PDB entry 8SSW | X-ray diffraction, 2.40 A resolution | chains A and D of the 4 polymer chains in the assembly

# Chain A
Molecule: ATP-dependent RNA helicase DDX3X
Organism: Homo sapiens
Notes: EC 3.6.4.13
UniProtKB: O00571 (DDX3X_HUMAN); numbering as in UniProt (aligned over 132-607)
Chain sequence (476 residues; numbered 132 to 607; the number before each row is that of its first residue):
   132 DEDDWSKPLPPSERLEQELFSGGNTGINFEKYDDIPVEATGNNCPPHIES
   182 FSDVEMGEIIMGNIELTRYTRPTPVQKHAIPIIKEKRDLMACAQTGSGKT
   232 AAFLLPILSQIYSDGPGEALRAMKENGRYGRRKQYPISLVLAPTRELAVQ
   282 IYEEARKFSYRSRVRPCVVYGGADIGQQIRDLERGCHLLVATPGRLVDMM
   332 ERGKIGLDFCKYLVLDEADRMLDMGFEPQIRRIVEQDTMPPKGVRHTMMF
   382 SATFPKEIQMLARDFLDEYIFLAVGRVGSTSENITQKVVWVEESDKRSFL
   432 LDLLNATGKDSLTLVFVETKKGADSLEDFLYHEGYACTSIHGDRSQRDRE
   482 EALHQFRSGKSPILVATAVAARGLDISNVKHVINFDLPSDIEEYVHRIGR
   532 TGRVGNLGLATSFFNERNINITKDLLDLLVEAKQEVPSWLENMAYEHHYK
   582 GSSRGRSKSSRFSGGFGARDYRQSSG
Unresolved in the structure: 132-133, 407-411, 506-507, 534-537, 581-607
Residues lining bound ligands: ADP (adenosine-5'-diphosphate): Asn155, Thr156, Gly157, Ile158, Phe160, Phe182, Tyr200, Thr201, Arg202, Pro203, Thr204, Gln207, Gln225, Thr226, Gly227, Ser228, Gly229, Lys230, Thr231, Ala232
Curated features (UniProtKB/Swiss-Prot):
  - region: Pro139 to Gly172 (Interaction with CHUK), Ala250 to Arg259 (Involved in stimulation of ATPase activity by DNA and RNA, nucleic acid binding and unwinding and HIV-1 replication)
  - motif: Glu180 to Lys208 (Q motif), Asp347 to Asp350 (DEAD box)
  - binding site (ATP): Tyr200 to Gln207, Ala224 to Thr231
  - modified residue: Ser181 (Phosphoserine), Ser183 (Phosphoserine), Ser240 (Phosphoserine), Ser269 (Phosphoserine), Ser429 (Phosphoserine), Thr438 (Phosphothreonine), Ser442 (Phosphoserine), Ser456 (Phosphoserine), Thr469 (Phosphothreonine), Ser470 (Phosphoserine), Ser520 (Phosphoserine), Thr542 (Phosphothreonine), Ser543 (Phosphoserine), Arg592 (Omega-N-methylarginine), Ser594 (Phosphoserine), Ser605 (Phosphoserine)
  - cross-link: Lys215 (Glycyl lysine isopeptide (Lys-Gly) (interchain with G-Cter in SUMO2))
  - natural variant: Ile214 (I214T: In MRXSSB), Ala233 (A233V: In MRXSSB; deletion: In MRXSSB), Leu235 (L235P: In MRXSSB), Arg294 (R294T: In a breast cancer sample), Val300 (V300F: In MRXSSB), Arg326 (R326H: In MRXSSB), Arg351 (R351Q: In MRXSSB), Arg362 (R362C: In MRXSSB), Arg376 (R376C: In MRXSSB), Leu392 (L392P: In MRXSSB), Gln417 (Q417P: In MRXSSB), Arg475 (R475G: In MRXSSB), 9 further natural variant entries in UniProt
  - mutagenesis: Lys138 (K138R: Partial loss of ubiquitination by RNF39), Pro142 to Glu144 (Loss of interaction with TRAF3, reduced TRAF3 'K-63'-linked autoubiquitination), Ser152 (S152A: Reduces total phosphorylation by 60%. No effect on interaction with IKBKE), Lys162 (K162R: Partial loss of ubiquitination by RNF39), Ser181 (S181A: Greatly impairs phosphorylation by TBK1 and fails to synergize with TBK1 in IFNB1 induction; when associated with A-183; A-240 and A-269), Ser183 (S183A: Greatly impairs phosphorylation by TBK1 and fails to synergize with TBK1 in IFN-beta induction; when associated with A-181; A-240 and A-269), Tyr200 (Y200A: No effect on general translation; when associated with A-207; A-230; A-347 and A-348), Gln207 (Q207A: Does not promote the translation of HIV-1 RNA. No effect on general translation; when associated with A-200; A-230: A-347 and A-348), Lys230 (K230A: No effect on general translation; when associated with A-200; A-207; A-347 and A-348; K230E: Complete loss of ATPase and RNA-unwinding activities. Loss of HIV-1 mRNA nuclear export ...), Ser240 (S240A: Greatly impairs phosphorylation by TBK1 and fails to synergize with TBK1 in IFN-beta induction; when associated with A-181; A-183 and A-269), Ser269 (S269A: Greatly impairs phosphorylation by TBK1 and fails to synergize with TBK1 in IFN-beta induction; when associated with A-181; A-183 and A-240), Thr275 to Glu277 (Increased NF-kappa-B-mediated transcriptional activity, contrary to wild-type which is inhibitory in this experimental setting), 10 further mutagenesis entries in UniProt

# Chain D
Molecule: 28-nt RNA strand
Sequence (28 nucleotides; each row starts with the number of its first residue):
     1 CAAGGUCAUUCGCAAGAGUGGCCUUGCG
Unresolved in the structure: 1-4, 28

# Interface between chain A and chain D
Contacting residue pairs (8):
  Asn159(A) - G18(D)  hydrogen bond to the sugar
  Thr201(A) - A17(D)  sugar contact
  Thr201(A) - G18(D)  hydrogen bond to the sugar
  Ser520(A) - U9(D)  hydrogen bond to the sugar
  Ser520(A) - U10(D)  sugar contact
  Asp521(A) - U9(D)  hydrogen bond to the sugar
  Asn551(A) - U10(D)  hydrogen bond to the phosphate
  Asn551(A) - C11(D)  phosphate contact
Interface residues without a listed pair, chain A (6 interface residues in all): Glu161

# Summary
The interface between chain A and chain D involves 6 residues on one side and 5 on the other, with 5 hydrogen
bonds. Polar pairs include Asn159(A)-G18(D), Thr201(A)-G18(D) and Ser520(A)-U9(D). Ligands of chain A: ADP.
Chain A is ATP-dependent RNA helicase DDX3X (Homo sapiens) and chain D is a 28-nt RNA strand; the structure,
Crystal structure of DEAD-box RNA helicase DDX3X in complex with ADP at pre-unwound state, was determined by
X-ray diffraction.
